Entry 7FD5 (electron microscopy, 2.40 A resolution); this record covers chains F and A of the 7 polymer chains in the assembly.

[Chain F (and A)]
Protein: Lon protease
Organism: Meiothermus taiwanensis
Notes: EC 3.4.21.53; chain A of this document is another copy of the same molecule, construct and numbering; everything in this record applies to it too
Reference sequence: A0A059VAZ3 (A0A059VAZ3_9DEIN); numbering as in UniProt (aligned over 1-793)
Sequence (793 residues; row label = number of the first residue in the row):
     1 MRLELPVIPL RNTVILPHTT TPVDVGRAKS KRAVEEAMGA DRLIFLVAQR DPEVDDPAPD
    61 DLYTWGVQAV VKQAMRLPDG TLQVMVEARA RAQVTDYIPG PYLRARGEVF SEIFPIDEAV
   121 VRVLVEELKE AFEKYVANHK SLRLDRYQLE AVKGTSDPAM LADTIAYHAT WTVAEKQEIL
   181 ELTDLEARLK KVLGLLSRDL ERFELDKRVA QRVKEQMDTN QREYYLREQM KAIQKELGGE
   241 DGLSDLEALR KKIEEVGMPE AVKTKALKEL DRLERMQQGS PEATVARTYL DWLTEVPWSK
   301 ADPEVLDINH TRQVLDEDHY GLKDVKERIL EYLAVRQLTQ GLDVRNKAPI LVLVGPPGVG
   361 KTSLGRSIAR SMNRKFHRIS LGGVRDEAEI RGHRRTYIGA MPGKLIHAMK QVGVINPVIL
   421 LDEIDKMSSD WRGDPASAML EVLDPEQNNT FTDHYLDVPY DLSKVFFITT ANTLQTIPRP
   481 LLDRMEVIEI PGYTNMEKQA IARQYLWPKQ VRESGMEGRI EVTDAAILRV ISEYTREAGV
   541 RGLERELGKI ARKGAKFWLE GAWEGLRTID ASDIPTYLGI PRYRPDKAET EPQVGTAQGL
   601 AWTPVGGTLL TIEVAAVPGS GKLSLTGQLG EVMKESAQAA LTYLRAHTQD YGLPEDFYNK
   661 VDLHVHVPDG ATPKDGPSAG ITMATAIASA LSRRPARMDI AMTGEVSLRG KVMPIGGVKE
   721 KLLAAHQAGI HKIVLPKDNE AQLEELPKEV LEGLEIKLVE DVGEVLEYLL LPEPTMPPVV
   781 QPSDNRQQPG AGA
Unresolved in the structure: 1, 781-793
Covalent attachments: compound 4KZ linked to Ser678
Ligand contacts:
  - 4KZ (N-[(1R)-1-(dihydroxyboranyl)-2-phenylethyl]-Nalpha-(pyrazin-2-ylcarbonyl)-L-phenylalaninamide): Leu600, Ala601, Trp602, Thr603, Thr608, Leu610, Met633, Thr672, Pro673, Lys674, Asp675, Gly676, Pro677, Ala679, Gly716, Lys721
  - ADP (adenosine-5'-diphosphate): His319, Tyr320, Pro356, Pro357, Gly358, Val359, Gly360, Lys361, Thr362, Ser363, Tyr493, Ile501, Tyr505, Leu506, Val540, Arg541, Glu544
Reported in the primary citation:
  - binding site for Alpha-S1-casein: Tyr224, Tyr397, Ile398, Trp431
  - mutagenesis - M217A, M217S, Y224H, Y224I, Y224L, Y225A, Y225S: abolished catalytic activity
  - mutagenesis - M217L, M217Y, Q221A, Y224F, Y224M, Y224W, Y225L: unchanged catalytic activity
  - mutagenesis - Y224A, Y224S: abolished catalytic activity on Ig2 and alpha-casein

[How chain F and chain A interact]
Contacting residue pairs (58):
  Leu237(F) with Arg275(A)
  Gly238(F) with Arg275(A), hydrogen bond (backbone-side chain)
  Gln278(F) with Met276(A); Glu282(A)
  Arg385(F) with Asp430(A); Trp431(A); Arg432(A); Gly433(A)
  Ile398(F) with Arg394(A); Thr396(A); Tyr397(A)
  Trp431(F) with Arg432(A)
  Met516(F) with Leu338(A), hydrophobic
  Arg545(F) with Asp483(A); Glu486(A)
  Arg552(F) with Arg328(A); Glu331(A), salt bridge
  Lys553(F) with Glu331(A)
  Ala555(F) with Val335(A), hydrophobic; Leu338(A), hydrophobic
  Lys556(F) with Glu327(A), salt bridge; Glu331(A), salt bridge; Ala334(A)
  Trp558(F) with Leu338(A)
  Leu559(F) with Ala334(A), hydrophobic; Gln337(A); Leu338(A), hydrophobic
  Glu560(F) with Arg312(A), salt bridge
  Ile580(F) with Ala741(A); Glu744(A)
  Arg584(F) with Pro714(A); Asp738(A); Asn739(A); Gln742(A)
  Glu589(F) with Arg709(A), salt bridge
  Thr596(F) with Arg709(A)
  Glu613(F) with Ser707(A); Leu708(A), hydrogen bond (side chain-backbone); Arg709(A), salt bridge
  Ala615(F) with Thr642(A)
  Val617(F) with Arg645(A); Ala646(A)
  Pro618(F) with Arg645(A), hydrogen bond (backbone-side chain); Tyr658(A)
  Gly619(F) with Tyr658(A)
  Thr626(F) with Glu635(A); Gln638(A)
  Gly627(F) with Glu635(A), hydrogen bond (backbone-side chain)
  Gln628(F) with Glu635(A), hydrogen bond (backbone-side chain)
  Asp662(F) with Arg645(A), salt bridge
  His664(F) with Gln638(A); Ala639(A); Thr642(A), hydrogen bond; Leu708(A)
  His666(F) with Leu708(A)
  Asp669(F) with Glu705(A)
  Gly670(F) with Val632(A); Glu705(A), hydrogen bond (backbone-side chain)
Also at the interface, not in a pair above, chain F (41 interface residues in all): Pro281, Glu513, Ser514, Gly515, Gln593, Thr611, Val614, Pro668, Ala671
Also at the interface, not in a pair above, chain A (48 interface residues in all): Arg272, Ile308, Leu330, Leu342, Val344, Met485, Glu631, Pro677, Met713, Glu745

[Summary]
Chain F and chain A form an interface of 41 and 48 residues respectively; the contacts include 7 hydrogen
bonds and 7 salt bridges. Polar contacts include Arg552(F)-Glu331(A), Lys556(F)-Glu327(A) and
Lys556(F)-Glu331(A). From the paper: a binding site for Alpha-S1-casein at Tyr224(F), Tyr397(F) and Ile398(F)
among others; M217A, M217S and Y224H of chain F, among others, abolish catalytic activity; 16 substitutions
were tested in all.
Both chains are Lon protease (Meiothermus taiwanensis). Entry 7FD5 (A complete three-dimensional structure of
the Lon protease translocating a protein substrate (conformation 2)) was determined by electron microscopy
(same publication as 7FD4).
